Entry 3FQJ (X-ray diffraction, 2.62 A resolution); this record covers chain A.

[Chain A]
Name: Protein Dom3Z
Source organism: Mus musculus
UniProtKB: O70348 (DOM3Z_MOUSE); residues 1-397 here = UniProt positions 1-397
Chain sequence (417 residues; numbered -19 to 397; the number before each row is that of its first residue; numbers below 1 keep their minus sign (Met-19 is residue -19)):
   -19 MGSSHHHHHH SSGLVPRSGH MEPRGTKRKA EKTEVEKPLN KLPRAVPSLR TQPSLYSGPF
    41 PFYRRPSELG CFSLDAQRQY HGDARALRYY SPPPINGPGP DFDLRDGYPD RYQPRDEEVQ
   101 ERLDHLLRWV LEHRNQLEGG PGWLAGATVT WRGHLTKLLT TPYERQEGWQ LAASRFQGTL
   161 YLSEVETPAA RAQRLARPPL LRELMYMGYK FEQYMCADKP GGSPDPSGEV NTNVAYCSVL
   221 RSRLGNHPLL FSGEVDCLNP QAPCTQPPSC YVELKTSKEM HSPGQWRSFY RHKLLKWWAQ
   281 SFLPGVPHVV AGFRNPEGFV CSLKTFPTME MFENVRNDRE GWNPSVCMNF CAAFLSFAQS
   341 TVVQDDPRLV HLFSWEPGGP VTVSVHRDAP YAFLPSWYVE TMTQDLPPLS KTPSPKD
Disordered / not traced: -19 to 26, 117-121, 385-397
Sequence notes: expression tag (-19 to 0)
Ligand contacts:
  - GDP (guanosine-5'-diphosphate): Leu54, Arg58, Arg95, Val99, Glu101, Trp131, Arg132, Gly133, Ala215, Cys217, Ser232, Gly233, Glu234, Gln280
  - Mg2+ (MG): Glu192, Asp236, Glu253, Leu254, Lys255
Curated features (UniProtKB/Swiss-Prot):
  - region: Glu253 to Thr256 (Adenosine 3',5'-bisphosphate)
  - binding site (substrate): Arg58, Glu101, Trp131 to Gly133, Cys217, Glu234, Lys255, Gln280
  - binding site (adenosine 3',5'-bisphosphate): Met185, Asp236, Gln280
  - binding site (Mg(2+)): Glu192, Glu234, Asp236, Glu253, Leu254
  - modified residue: Thr392 (Phosphothreonine), Ser394 (Phosphoserine)
From the paper describing this entry:
  - binding site for GDP: Trp131, Arg132, Glu234, Gln280
  - catalytic residues: Glu234 (proposed by the authors, not directly observed)

[In short]
Chain A binds Mg2+ and GDP. From UniProt: 9 substrate-binding residues, 3 adenosine 3',5'-bisphosphate-binding
residues and 5 Mg2+-binding residues. From the paper: the catalytic residue Glu234; a binding site for GDP at
Trp131, Arg132 and Glu234 among others.
Chain A is Protein Dom3Z (Mus musculus); the structure, Crystal Structure of the Mouse Dom3Z in Complex with
GDP, was determined by X-ray diffraction together with 3FQD, 3FQG and 3FQI from the same study.
